Entry 6VGQ (electron microscopy, 3.50 A resolution); this record covers chains A and B of the 21 polymer chains in the assembly.

[Chain A (and B)]
Protein: ATP-dependent Clp protease proteolytic subunit
From: Mycobacterium tuberculosis
Notes: EC 3.4.21.92; chain B of this document is another copy of the same molecule, construct and numbering; everything in this record applies to it too
UniProt: A0A045HBE0 (A0A045HBE0_MYCTX); residues 15-214 here = UniProt positions 15-214
Amino-acid sequence (200 residues; each row starts with the number of its first residue):
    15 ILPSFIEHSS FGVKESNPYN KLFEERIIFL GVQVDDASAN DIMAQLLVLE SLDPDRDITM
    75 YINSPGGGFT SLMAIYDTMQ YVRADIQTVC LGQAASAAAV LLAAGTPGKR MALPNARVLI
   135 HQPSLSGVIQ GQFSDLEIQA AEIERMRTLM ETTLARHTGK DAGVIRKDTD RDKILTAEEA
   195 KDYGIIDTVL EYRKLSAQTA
Unresolved in the structure: 15-30, 211-214

[Interface between chain A and chain B]
Residue-residue contacts - 49 pairs, chain A then chain B:
  N54(A) with Y33(B), hydrogen bond (backbone-side chain); F43(B); G45(B), hydrogen bond (side chain-backbone); N77(B), hydrogen bond
  D55(A) with Y33(B), hydrogen bond
  M57(A) with N77(B); L105(B), hydrophobic
  A58(A) with Y33(B), hydrophobic; L36(B), hydrophobic
  Q59(A) with P32(B)
  L61(A) with Y75(B)
  V62(A) with P32(B); K35(B); L36(B), hydrophobic
  E64(A) with R207(B), salt bridge
  S65(A) with E39(B), hydrogen bond
  P68(A) with L209(B)
  D69(A) with L209(B)
  T84(A) with R131(B)
  M87(A) with N129(B)
  A88(A) with G106(B)
  Y90(A) with Y206(B)
  D91(A) with L127(B); P128(B); N129(B), hydrogen bond (side chain-backbone); A130(B); Y206(B), hydrogen bond
  Q94(A) with Y206(B); K208(B)
  Y95(A) with L127(B), hydrophobic; L204(B), hydrophobic; E205(B); Y206(B); R207(B), hydrogen bond (backbone-backbone); K208(B)
  V96(A) with K208(B)
  R97(A) with R207(B); K208(B); L209(B), hydrogen bond (backbone-backbone)
  D99(A) with S210(B)
  Q146(A) with R185(B), hydrogen bond
  D149(A) with R185(B), salt bridge
  I152(A) with R185(B); D186(B)
  Q153(A) with D186(B), hydrogen bond
  E156(A) with R131(B), salt bridge; I188(B)
  R159(A) with T190(B)
  L163(A) with N129(B)
Interface residues without a listed pair, chain A (33 interface residues in all): D50, L66, T92, S148, M160
Interface residues without a listed pair, chain B (30 interface residues in all): V46, P79, Q107

[Summary]
33 residues of chain A face 30 of chain B across their interface, with 11 hydrogen bonds and 3 salt bridges.
Polar contacts include E64(A)-R207(B), D149(A)-R185(B) and E156(A)-R131(B).
Chain A and chain B are both ATP-dependent Clp protease proteolytic subunit (Mycobacterium tuberculosis); the
structure, ClpP1P2 complex from M. tuberculosis with GLF-CMK bound to ClpP1, was determined by electron
microscopy (same publication as 6VGK and 6VGN).
